PDB entry 8IXF | electron microscopy, 4.40 A resolution (low resolution: residue-level contacts below are approximate; hydrogen-bond / salt-bridge calls are withheld) | chains Q and Y of the 27 polymer chains in the assembly

Chain Q:
Molecule: Tubulin beta-2A chain
Organism: Mus musculus
Reference sequence: Q7TMM9 (TBB2A_MOUSE); numbering as in UniProt (aligned over 1-445)
Chain sequence (457 residues; numbered 1 to 457; the number before each row is that of its first residue):
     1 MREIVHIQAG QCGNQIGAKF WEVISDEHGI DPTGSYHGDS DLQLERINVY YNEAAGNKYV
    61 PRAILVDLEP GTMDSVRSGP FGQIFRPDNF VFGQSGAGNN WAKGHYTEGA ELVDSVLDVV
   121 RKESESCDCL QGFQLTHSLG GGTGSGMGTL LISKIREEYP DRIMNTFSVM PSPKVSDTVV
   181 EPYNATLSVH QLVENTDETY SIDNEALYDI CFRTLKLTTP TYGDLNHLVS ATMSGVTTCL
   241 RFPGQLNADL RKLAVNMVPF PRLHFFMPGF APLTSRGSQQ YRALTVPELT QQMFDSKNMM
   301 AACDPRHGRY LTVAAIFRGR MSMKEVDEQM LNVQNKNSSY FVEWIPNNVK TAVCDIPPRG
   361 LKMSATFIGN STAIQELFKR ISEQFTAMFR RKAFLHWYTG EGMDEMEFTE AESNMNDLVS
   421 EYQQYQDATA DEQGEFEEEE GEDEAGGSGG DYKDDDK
Not modelled in the structure: 427-457
Sequence notes: expression tag (446-457)
Residues lining bound ligands:
  - phosphomethylphosphonic acid guanylate ester (G2P): Gly10, Gln11, Cys12, Gln15, Asp67, Ala97, Gly98, Asn99, Ser138, Gly140, Gly141, Gly142, Thr143, Gly144, Asp177, Thr178, Asn204, Leu207, Tyr222, Leu225, Asn226
  - GTP (guanosine-5'-triphosphate): Gln245, Leu246, Asn247, Lys252
UniProt features mapped onto this chain:
  - motif: Met1 to Ile4 (MREI motif)
  - binding site (GTP): Gln11, Glu69, Ser138, Gly142, Thr143, Gly144, Asn204, Asn226
  - binding site (Mg(2+)): Glu69
  - modified residue: Ser40 (Phosphoserine), Lys58 (N6-acetyllysine), Ser172 (Phosphoserine), Thr285 (Phosphothreonine), Thr290 (Phosphothreonine), Arg318 (Omega-N-methylarginine), Glu438 (5-glutamyl polyglutamate)
  - cross-link (Glycyl lysine isopeptide (Lys-Gly)): Lys58 (interchain with G-Cter in ubiquitin), Lys324 (interchain with G-Cter in ubiquitin)

Chain Y:
Molecule: Kinesin-1 heavy chain
Organism: Homo sapiens
Reference sequence: P33176 (KINH_HUMAN); residue numbers follow UniProt; this construct covers 1-349
Chain sequence (372 residues; numbered -22 to 349; the number before each row is that of its first residue; numbers below 1 keep their minus sign (Met-22 is residue -22)):
   -22 MGSSHHHHHH SSGLVPRGSH MASMADLAEC NIKVMCRFRP LNESEVNRGD KYIAKFQGED
    38 TVVIASKPYA FDRVFQSSTS QEQVYNDCAK KIVKDVLEGY NGTIFAYGQT SSGKTHTMEG
    98 KLHDPEGMGI IPRIVQDIFN YIYSMDENLE FHIKVSYFEI YLDKIRDLLD VSKTNLSVHE
   158 DKNRVPYVKG CTERFVCSPD EVMDTIDEGK SNRHVAVTNM NEHSSRSHSI FLINVKQENT
   218 QTEQKLSGKL YLVDLAGSAK VSKTGAEGAV LDEAKNINKS LSALGNVISA LAEGSTYVPY
   278 RDSKMTRILQ DSLGGNCRTT IVICCSPSSY NESETKSTLL FGQRAKTIKN TVCVNVELTA
   338 EQWKKKYEKE KE
Not modelled in the structure: -22 to 4, 330-349
Sequence notes: initiating methionine (-22); expression tag (-21 to 0); conflict Ala236 (Glu in P33176)
Residues lining bound ligands: ATP (adenosine-5'-triphosphate): Arg14, Arg16, Pro17, Gln86, Thr87, Ser88, Ser89, Gly90, Lys91, Thr92, His93, Asn198, His200, Ser201, Ser202, Leu232, Ala233, Gly234
UniProt features mapped onto this chain:
  - binding site (ATP): Gly85 to Thr92
  - modified residue: Ala2 (N-acetylalanine)
  - cross-link: Lys213 (Glycyl lysine isopeptide (Lys-Gly) (interchain with G-Cter in SUMO2))

How chain Q and chain Y interact:
Pairs across the interface - 20 pairs, chain Q then chain Y:
  Glu157(Q) - Lys141(Y)
  Glu157(Q) - Asn152(Y)
  Pro160(Q) - Asp140(Y)
  Arg262(Q) - Tyr274(Y)
  Arg262(Q) - Arg278(Y)
  Met406(Q) - Glu157(Y)
  Met406(Q) - Arg161(Y)
  Thr409(Q) - Arg161(Y)
  Glu410(Q) - His156(Y)
  Glu410(Q) - Glu157(Y)
  Ser413(Q) - Glu157(Y)
  Ser413(Q) - Arg278(Y)
  Asn414(Q) - Arg278(Y)
  Asp417(Q) - Tyr274(Y)
  Asp417(Q) - Arg278(Y)
  Ser420(Q) - Tyr274(Y)
  Glu421(Q) - Tyr274(Y)
  Gln424(Q) - Ser272(Y)
  Gln424(Q) - Thr273(Y)
  Gln424(Q) - Tyr274(Y)
Interface residues without a listed pair, chain Q (15 interface residues in all): Glu194, Pro261, Leu418
Interface residues without a listed pair, chain Y (15 interface residues in all): Asp158, Lys256, Pro276, Asp279, Arg284

Summary:
Chain Q and chain Y each contribute 15 residues to their interface. Ligands of chain Q: GTP and
phosphomethylphosphonic acid guanylate ester. Chain Y binds ATP.
Here chain Q is Tubulin beta-2A chain (Mus musculus) and chain Y is Kinesin-1 heavy chain (Homo sapiens).
Entry 8IXF (GMPCPP-Alpha4A/Beta2A-microtubule decorated with kinesin non-seam region) was determined by
electron microscopy together with 8IXA, 8IXB, 8IXD, 8IXE and 8IXG from the same study.
